7BQ5 - chains H and L of the 6 polymer chains in the assembly; structure by X-ray diffraction, 2.99 A resolution.

[Chain H]
Name: Z6 heavy chain
Organism: Homo sapiens
Sequence (219 residues; each row starts with the number of its first residue):
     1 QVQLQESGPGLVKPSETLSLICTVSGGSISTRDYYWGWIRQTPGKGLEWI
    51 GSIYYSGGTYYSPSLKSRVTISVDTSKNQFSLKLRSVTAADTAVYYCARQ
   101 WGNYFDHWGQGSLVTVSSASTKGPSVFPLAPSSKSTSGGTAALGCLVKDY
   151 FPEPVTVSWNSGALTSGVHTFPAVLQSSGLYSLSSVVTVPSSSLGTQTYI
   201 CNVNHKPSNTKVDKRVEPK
Not modelled in the structure: 219
Cystine bridges: Cys-22/Cys-97, Cys-145/Cys-201

[Chain L]
Name: Z6 Light Chain
Organism: Homo sapiens
Sequence (215 residues; row label = number of the first residue in the row):
     1 DIVLTQSPSFLSASVGDRVTITCRASQGIDTYLAWYQQKPGKAPKLLIYG
    51 ASTLQSGVPSRFSGSGSGTEFTLTISSLQPEDFATYYCQQLNNYHFTFGP
   101 GTKVDIKRTVAAPSVFIFPPSDEQLKSGTASVVCLLNNFYPREAKVQWKV
   151 DNALQSGNSQESVTEQDSKDSTYSLSSTLTLSKADYEKHKVYACEVTHQG
   201 LSSPVTKSFNRGECS
Not modelled in the structure: 212-215
Cystine bridges: Cys-23/Cys-88, Cys-134/Cys-194

[Interface between chain H and chain L]
Residue-residue contacts (73; chain H residue first):
  Gln-41(H) / Gln-38(L)  hydrogen bond
  Lys-45(H) / Tyr-87(L)
  Leu-47(H) / Gln-38(L)
  Leu-47(H) / Pro-44(L)  hydrophobic
  Leu-47(H) / Tyr-87(L)
  Leu-47(H) / Phe-98(L)  hydrophobic
  Trp-49(H) / Tyr-94(L)
  Trp-49(H) / His-95(L)
  Trp-49(H) / Phe-96(L)
  Tyr-60(H) / Tyr-94(L)  hydrophobic
  Ser-62(H) / His-95(L)
  Pro-63(H) / His-95(L)
  Tyr-96(H) / Gln-38(L)
  Tyr-96(H) / Lys-42(L)
  Tyr-96(H) / Ala-43(L)  hydrophobic
  Gln-100(H) / Leu-91(L)
  Gln-100(H) / Phe-96(L)
  Trp-101(H) / Tyr-49(L)  hydrophobic
  Asn-103(H) / Tyr-32(L)
  Asn-103(H) / Gln-89(L)  hydrogen bond (backbone-side chain)
  Asn-103(H) / Leu-91(L)
  Asn-103(H) / Phe-96(L)
  Tyr-104(H) / Thr-31(L)
  Tyr-104(H) / Tyr-32(L)
  Tyr-104(H) / Leu-33(L)
  Tyr-104(H) / Ala-34(L)  hydrophobic
  Tyr-104(H) / Tyr-36(L)
  Tyr-104(H) / Tyr-49(L)  hydrophobic
  Tyr-104(H) / Gly-50(L)  hydrogen bond (side chain-backbone)
  Tyr-104(H) / Gln-89(L)
  Phe-105(H) / Tyr-36(L)  hydrogen bond (backbone-side chain)
  Phe-105(H) / Leu-46(L)
  Phe-105(H) / Phe-96(L)  hydrophobic
  Phe-105(H) / Phe-98(L)  hydrophobic
  Trp-108(H) / Tyr-36(L)  hydrophobic
  Trp-108(H) / Ala-43(L)  hydrophobic
  Trp-108(H) / Pro-44(L)
  Gly-109(H) / Ala-43(L)
  Phe-127(H) / Ser-121(L)
  Phe-127(H) / Glu-123(L)
  Phe-127(H) / Gln-124(L)
  Pro-128(H) / Ser-121(L)
  Pro-128(H) / Glu-123(L)
  Leu-129(H) / Phe-118(L)  hydrophobic
  Ala-130(H) / Phe-118(L)
  Ser-132(H) / Pro-119(L)
  Ser-132(H) / Phe-209(L)
  Ser-133(H) / Phe-209(L)
  Lys-134(H) / Phe-209(L)
  Ala-142(H) / Phe-116(L)  hydrophobic
  Ala-142(H) / Phe-118(L)
  Leu-146(H) / Ser-131(L)
  Lys-148(H) / Gln-124(L)
  Lys-148(H) / Ser-131(L)
  His-169(H) / Asn-137(L)
  His-169(H) / Asn-138(L)  hydrogen bond
  His-169(H) / Asp-167(L)
  His-169(H) / Ser-174(L)
  Phe-171(H) / Leu-135(L)  hydrophobic
  Phe-171(H) / Ser-162(L)
  Phe-171(H) / Thr-164(L)
  Phe-171(H) / Ser-174(L)
  Phe-171(H) / Leu-175(L)
  Phe-171(H) / Ser-176(L)
  Pro-172(H) / Ser-162(L)  hydrogen bond (backbone-side chain)
  Pro-172(H) / Val-163(L)
  Val-174(H) / Gln-160(L)
  Val-174(H) / Glu-161(L)
  Val-174(H) / Ser-162(L)
  Leu-175(H) / Gln-160(L)  hydrogen bond (backbone-side chain)
  Gln-176(H) / Gln-160(L)
  Ser-184(H) / Ser-176(L)  hydrogen bond
  Thr-188(H) / Asn-137(L)  hydrogen bond
Interface residues without a listed pair, chain H (40 interface residues in all): Ile-39, Ser-52, Gly-102, Asp-106, Ser-166, Thr-170, Val-186
Interface residues without a listed pair, chain L (45 interface residues in all): Asp-1, Phe-10, Pro-100, Thr-129, Val-133, Lys-169

[Summary]
40 residues of chain H and 45 residues of chain L are in contact; the contacts include 9 hydrogen bonds. Polar
pairs include Gln-41(H)/Gln-38(L), Asn-103(H)/Gln-89(L) and Tyr-104(H)/Gly-50(L).
Chain H is Z6 heavy chain and chain L is Z6 Light Chain, both from Homo sapiens; the structure, ZIKV sE bound
to mAb Z6, was determined by X-ray diffraction, deposited together with 7BPK.
